8G9T - chains C and O of the 15 polymer chains in the assembly; structure by electron microscopy, 3.60 A resolution.

== Chain C ==
Molecule: Cas7
Organism: Neisseria lactamica
UniProt: A0A378VEU0 (A0A378VEU0_NEILA); numbering as in UniProt (aligned over 2-283)
Chain sequence (283 residues; each row starts with the number of its first residue):
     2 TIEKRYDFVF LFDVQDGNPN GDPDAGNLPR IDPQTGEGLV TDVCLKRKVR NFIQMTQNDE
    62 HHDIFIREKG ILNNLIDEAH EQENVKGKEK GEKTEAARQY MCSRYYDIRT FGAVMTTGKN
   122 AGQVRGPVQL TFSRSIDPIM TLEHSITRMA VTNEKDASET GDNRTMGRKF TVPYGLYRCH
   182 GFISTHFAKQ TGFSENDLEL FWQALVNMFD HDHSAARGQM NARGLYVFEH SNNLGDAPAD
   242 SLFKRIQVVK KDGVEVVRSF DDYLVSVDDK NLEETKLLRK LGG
Disordered / not traced: 160-162
Differences from the reference sequence: expression tag (284)

== Chain O ==
Molecule: crRNA
Sequence (43 nucleotides; numbered 4 to 46; the number before each row is that of its first residue):
     4 GAAACAGGGU CAGCUUGCCG UAGGUGGCAU CGCCCUCGUA AAA

== Chain C / chain O interface ==
Contacting residue pairs (62; chain C residue first):
  Asn21(C) with G20(O), phosphate contact; C21(O), hydrogen bond to the phosphate; C22(O), phosphate contact
  Gly22(C) with C21(O), sugar contact; C22(O), hydrogen bond to the phosphate
  Pro24(C) with C21(O), base contact
  Gly27(C) with C21(O), base contact
  Asn28(C) with C21(O), hydrogen bond to the sugar
  Arg31(C) with C21(O), salt bridge to the phosphate
  Thr42(C) with C21(O), hydrogen bond to the phosphate
  Val44(C) with U19(O), phosphate contact; G20(O), sugar contact; C21(O), phosphate contact
  Cys45(C) with G20(O), hydrogen bond to the sugar; C22(O), hydrogen bond to the phosphate
  Lys47(C) with U18(O), phosphate contact; U19(O), salt bridge to the phosphate
  Arg48(C) with G20(O), salt bridge to the phosphate
  Lys49(C) with G20(O), sugar contact; C22(O), salt bridge to the phosphate
  Arg51(C) with U18(O), phosphate contact; U19(O), salt bridge to the phosphate; G20(O), salt bridge to the phosphate
  Asn52(C) with G20(O), base contact
  Ile67(C) with G20(O), phosphate contact
  Glu69(C) with G20(O), hydrogen bond to the base
  Phe112(C) with U18(O), sugar contact; U19(O), phosphate contact
  Gly113(C) with U18(O), sugar contact
  Ala114(C) with C17(O), hydrogen bond to the sugar; U18(O), sugar contact
  Val115(C) with C17(O), base contact; U18(O), base contact
  Gln124(C) with G16(O), hydrogen bond to the base; C17(O), base contact
  Val125(C) with C17(O), hydrogen bond to the sugar; U18(O), sugar contact
  Arg126(C) with C17(O), phosphate contact; U18(O), phosphate contact
  Gln130(C) with U18(O), hydrogen bond to the phosphate
  Ile147(C) with A25(O), sugar contact; G27(O), phosphate contact
  Thr148(C) with A25(O), hydrogen bond to the sugar; G26(O), sugar contact; G27(O), hydrogen bond to the phosphate
  Arg149(C) with U24(O), base contact; A25(O), hydrogen bond to the sugar; G26(O), hydrogen bond to the phosphate
  Met150(C) with G26(O), hydrogen bond to the phosphate
  Asp163(C) with G27(O), base contact; U28(O), hydrogen bond to the base; G29(O), hydrogen bond to the base
  Asn164(C) with G27(O), base contact
  Arg165(C) with G27(O), base contact
  Gly168(C) with A25(O), base contact
  Lys170(C) with A25(O), salt bridge to the phosphate
  Ser215(C) with G23(O), hydrogen bond to the phosphate; U24(O), hydrogen bond to the phosphate
  Ala216(C) with U24(O), hydrogen bond to the phosphate
  Arg218(C) with G20(O), sugar contact; C22(O), salt bridge to the phosphate; G23(O), salt bridge to the phosphate
Also at the interface, not in a pair above, chain C (43 interface residues in all): Pro20, Asp108, Ser146, Ala151, Thr166, Met167, Arg169

== In short ==
43 residues of chain C face 14 of chain O across their interface, with 21 hydrogen bonds and 9 salt bridges.
Polar pairs include Glu69(C)-G20(O), Gln124(C)-G16(O) and Asp163(C)-U28(O).
Here chain C is Cas7 (Neisseria lactamica) and chain O is crRNA. Entry 8G9T (Exploiting Activation and
Inactivation Mechanisms in Type I-C CRISPR-Cas3 for Genome Editing Applications) was determined by electron
microscopy, deposited together with 8G9S, 8G9U, 8GAF, 8GAM and 8GAN.
